Entry 8JB0 (electron microscopy, 4.20 A resolution (low resolution: residue-level contacts below are approximate; hydrogen-bond / salt-bridge calls are withheld)); this record covers chains K and T of the 24 polymer chains in the assembly.

# Chain K (and T)
Name: Bacterioferritin
Organism: Streptomyces coelicolor
Notes: EC 1.16.3.1; chain T of this document is another copy of the same molecule, construct and numbering; everything in this record applies to it too
UniProtKB: Q9S2N0 (BFR_STRCO); numbering as in UniProt (aligned over 1-167)
Chain sequence (167 residues; each row starts with the number of its first residue):
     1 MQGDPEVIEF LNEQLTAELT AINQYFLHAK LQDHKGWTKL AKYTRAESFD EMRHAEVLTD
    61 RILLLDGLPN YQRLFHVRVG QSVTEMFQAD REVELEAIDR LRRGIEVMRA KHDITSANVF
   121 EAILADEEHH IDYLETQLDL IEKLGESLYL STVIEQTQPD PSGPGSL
Disordered / not traced: 158-167 (chain T: 163-167)
Metal / ion sites: Fe2+: Glu18, Glu51, Glu127
Curated features (UniProtKB/Swiss-Prot):
  - binding site (Fe cation): Glu18, Glu51, His54, Glu94, Glu127, His130
  - binding site (heme b): Met52
Reported in the primary citation:
  - mutagenesis - K42A: decreased binding to Fe ion

# How chain K and chain T interact
Residue-residue contacts - 6 pairs, chain K then chain T:
  Arg102(K) - His112(T)
  Arg109(K) - Arg109(T)
  Arg109(K) - Ile114(T)
  Glu121(K) - Ile114(T)
  Glu128(K) - Leu64(T)
  Asp132(K) - Leu64(T)
Interface residues without a listed pair, chain K (7 interface residues in all): Leu124, Ala125
Interface residues without a listed pair, chain T (5 interface residues in all): Thr115

# Overview
7 residues of chain K face 5 of chain T across their interface. The Fe2+ site is built by Glu18(K), Glu51(K)
and Glu127(K). From UniProt: 6 Fe cation-binding residues and heme b-binding residue Met52(K) on chain K. The
paper reports that K42A of chain K reduces binding to Fe ion.
Chain K and chain T are both Bacterioferritin (Streptomyces coelicolor); the structure, Cryo-EM structure of
Holo form of ScBfr in C1 symmetry, was determined by electron microscopy (same publication as 8JAX, 7Y6F,
7Y6G, 7Y6P and 5XX9).
